Entry 7DFB (X-ray diffraction, 3.28 A resolution); this record covers chains A and V of the 4 polymer chains in the assembly.

Chain A:
Protein: Beta-arrestin-1
Source organism: Bos taurus
UniProtKB: P17870 (ARRB1_BOVIN); residue numbers follow UniProt; this construct covers 1-418
Amino-acid sequence (426 residues; each row starts with the number of its first residue):
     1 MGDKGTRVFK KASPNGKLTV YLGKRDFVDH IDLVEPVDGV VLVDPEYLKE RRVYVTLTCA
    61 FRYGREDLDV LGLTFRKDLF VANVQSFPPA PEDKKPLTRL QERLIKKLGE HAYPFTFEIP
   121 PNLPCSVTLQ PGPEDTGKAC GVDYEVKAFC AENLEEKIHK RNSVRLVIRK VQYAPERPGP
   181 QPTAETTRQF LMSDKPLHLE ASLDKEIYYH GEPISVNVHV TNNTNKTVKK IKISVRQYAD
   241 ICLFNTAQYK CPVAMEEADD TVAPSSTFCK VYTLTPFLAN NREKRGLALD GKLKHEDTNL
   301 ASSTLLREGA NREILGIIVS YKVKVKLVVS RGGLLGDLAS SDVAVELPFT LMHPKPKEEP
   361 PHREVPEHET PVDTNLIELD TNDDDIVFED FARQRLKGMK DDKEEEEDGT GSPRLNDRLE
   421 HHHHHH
Unresolved in the structure: 1-4, 310-312, 358-360, 363-364, 369-426
Differences from the reference sequence: expression tag (419-426)
Curated features (UniProtKB/Swiss-Prot):
  - motif: Asp-385 to Arg-395 ([DE]-X(1,2)-F-X-X-[FL]-X-X-X-R motif)
  - binding site (1D-myo-inositol hexakisphosphate): Lys-250, Met-255, Lys-324, Lys-326
  - modified residue: Tyr-47 (Phosphotyrosine), Ser-412 (Phosphoserine)
  - mutagenesis: Lys-157 (K157Q: Impairs InsP6-binding and oligomerization; when associated with Q-160 and Q-161), Lys-160 (K160Q: Impairs InsP6-binding and oligomerization; when associated with Q-157 and Q-161), Arg-161 (R161Q: Impairs InsP6-binding and oligomerization; when associated with Q-157 and Q-160), Lys-232 (K232Q: Impairs InsP6-binding and oligomerization; when associated with Q-236, Q-250, Q-324 and Q-326), Arg-236 (R236Q: Impairs InsP6-binding and oligomerization; when associated with Q-232, Q-250, Q-324 and Q-326), Lys-250 (K250Q: Impairs InsP6-binding and oligomerization; when associated with Q-232, Q-236, Q-324 and Q-326), Lys-324 (K324Q: Impairs InsP6-binding and oligomerization; when associated with Q-232, Q-236, Q-250 and Q-326), Lys-326 (K326Q: Impairs InsP6-binding and oligomerization; when associated with Q-232, Q-236, Q-250 and Q-324), Phe-391 (F391A: Abolishes interaction with AP2B1; no effect on interaction with CLTC), Arg-395 (R395E: Abolishes interaction with AP2B1; impairs interaction with CLTC), Leu-396 (L396A: Impairs interaction with AP2B1; no effect on interaction with CLTC)
Reported in the primary citation:
  - conformationally variable residues (side-chain flip): Thr-6 to Lys-10, Tyr-21, Leu-48, Glu-50, Lys-107, Glu-110, Tyr-113, Ile-314
  - contacts within the chain: Pro-124/Leu-315

Chain V:
Protein: V2Rpp-6-7
Amino-acid sequence (23 residues; numbered 346 to 368; the number before each row is that of its first residue):
   346 RTPPSLGPQD ESCTTASSSL RKD
Unresolved in the structure: 354-356
Modified residues: Thr-347, Thr-359, Thr-360 (phosphothreonine; TPO); Ser-350, Ser-357, Ser-362 (phosphoserine; SEP)
Reported in the primary citation:
  - mutagenesis - S363A/S364A: abolished binding to c-Raf-1
  - mutagenesis - S363A/S364A: abolished binding to MEK1
  - mutagenesis - S363A/S364A: decreased binding to Beta-arrestin-1 (chain A)
  - mutagenesis - S363A/S364A: abolished signaling in response to MEK1
  - mutagenesis - S363A/S364A: abolished signaling in response to c-Raf-1

Interface between chain A and chain V:
Contacting residue pairs - 39 pairs, chain A then chain V:
  Thr-6(A) / Ser-364(V)  hydrogen bond (backbone-side chain)
  Thr-6(A) / Leu-365(V)  hydrogen bond (backbone-backbone)
  Arg-7(A) / Ser-362(V)
  Arg-7(A) / Ser-363(V)  hydrogen bond (side chain-backbone)
  Arg-7(A) / Ser-364(V)
  Val-8(A) / Ser-362(V)
  Val-8(A) / Ser-363(V)  hydrogen bond (backbone-backbone)
  Val-8(A) / Leu-365(V)  hydrophobic
  Phe-9(A) / Ala-361(V)
  Phe-9(A) / Ser-362(V)
  Lys-10(A) / Thr-360(V)
  Lys-10(A) / Ala-361(V)  hydrogen bond (backbone-backbone)
  Lys-10(A) / Ser-363(V)  hydrogen bond
  Lys-11(A) / Ser-357(V)
  Lys-11(A) / Cys-358(V)  hydrogen bond (side chain-backbone)
  Lys-11(A) / Thr-360(V)
  Ala-12(A) / Cys-358(V)
  Arg-25(A) / Thr-360(V)
  Arg-62(A) / Ser-350(V)
  Tyr-63(A) / Thr-347(V)
  Gly-72(A) / Ser-350(V)
  Gly-72(A) / Leu-351(V)
  Leu-73(A) / Pro-349(V)  hydrophobic
  Leu-73(A) / Ser-350(V)
  Thr-74(A) / Pro-349(V)
  Thr-74(A) / Ser-350(V)  hydrogen bond (backbone-backbone)
  Phe-75(A) / Pro-348(V)
  Arg-76(A) / Pro-348(V)  hydrogen bond (backbone-backbone)
  Lys-77(A) / Thr-347(V)
  Arg-103(A) / Leu-365(V)
  Arg-103(A) / Arg-366(V)
  Arg-103(A) / Asp-368(V)
  Leu-104(A) / Leu-365(V)  hydrophobic
  Lys-107(A) / Ser-364(V)
  Arg-165(A) / Ser-350(V)
  Arg-165(A) / Ser-357(V)
  Leu-166(A) / Thr-360(V)
  Lys-294(A) / Thr-360(V)
  His-295(A) / Pro-353(V)
Interface residues without a listed pair, chain A (26 interface residues in all): Tyr-21, Thr-136, Lys-138
Interface residues without a listed pair, chain V (19 interface residues in all): Arg-346, Gly-352, Thr-359
The authors on this interface:
  - residue pairs: Arg-25(A)/Thr-360(V) (hydrogen bond), Lys-294(A)/Thr-360(V) (hydrogen bond)

In short:
The interface between chain A and chain V involves 26 residues on one side and 19 on the other, with 9
hydrogen bonds. Polar pairs include Thr-6(A)/Ser-364(V), Arg-7(A)/Ser-363(V) and Lys-10(A)/Ser-363(V). The
authors report hydrogen bonds between Arg-25(A) and Thr-360(V) and Lys-294(A) and Thr-360(V). From the paper:
S363A/S364A of chain V abolish binding to c-Raf-1; conformational variability at Thr-6(A), Tyr-21(A) and
Leu-48(A) among others.
Here chain A is Beta-arrestin-1 (Bos taurus) and chain V is V2Rpp-6-7. Entry 7DFB (Crystal of
Arrestin2-V2Rpp-6-7-Fab30 complex) was determined by X-ray diffraction, deposited together with 7DF9, 7DFA and
7DFC.
